7XG2 - chains B and K of the 11 polymer chains in the assembly; structure by electron microscopy, 2.80 A resolution.

== Chain B ==
Protein: Csf3
From: Pseudomonas aeruginosa
Sequence (220 residues; row label = number of the first residue in the row):
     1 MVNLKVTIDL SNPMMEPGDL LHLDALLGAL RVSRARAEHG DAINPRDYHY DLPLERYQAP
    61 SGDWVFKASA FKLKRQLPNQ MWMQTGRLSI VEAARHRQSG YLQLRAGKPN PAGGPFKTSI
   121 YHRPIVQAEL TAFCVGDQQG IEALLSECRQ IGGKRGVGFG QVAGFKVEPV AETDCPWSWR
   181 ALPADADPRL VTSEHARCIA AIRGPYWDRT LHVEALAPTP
Not modelled in the structure: 1

== Chain K ==
Molecule: TS
Sequence (54 nucleotides; numbered 1 to 54; the number before each row is that of its first residue):
     1 CTGCCGCACT TGCTCATCAA GCCTTCCTTC AGGTGTTGCT CCAGAAAGGG TGTT
Not modelled in the structure: 1-14, 54

== How chain B and chain K interact ==
Contacting residue pairs - 13 pairs, chain B then chain K:
  Arg87(B) - DA43(K)  base contact
  Arg105(B) - DG52(K)  sugar contact
  Arg105(B) - DT53(K)  salt bridge to the phosphate
  Ala112(B) - DA43(K)  phosphate contact
  Ala112(B) - DG44(K)  sugar contact
  Ala112(B) - DA45(K)  phosphate contact
  Gly113(B) - DA45(K)  phosphate contact
  Lys117(B) - DA43(K)  hydrogen bond to the phosphate
  Lys117(B) - DG44(K)  salt bridge to the phosphate
  Lys117(B) - DA45(K)  phosphate contact
  Thr118(B) - DA43(K)  sugar contact
  Ser119(B) - DA43(K)  sugar contact
  Ile120(B) - DA43(K)  base contact
Also at the interface, not in a pair above, chain B (10 interface residues in all): Thr85, Pro111

== In short ==
10 residues of chain B and 5 residues of chain K are in contact, with 1 hydrogen bond and 2 salt bridges.
Polar contacts include Lys117(B)-DA43(K), Arg105(B)-DT53(K) and Lys117(B)-DG44(K).
Here chain B is Csf3 (Pseudomonas aeruginosa) and chain K is TS. Entry 7XG2 (CryoEM structure of type IV-A
NTS-nicked dsDNA bound Csf-crRNA ternary complex) was determined by electron microscopy (same publication as
7XF1, 7XFZ, 7XG0, 7XG1, 7XG3 and 7XG4).
